PDB entry 1UMX | X-ray diffraction, 2.80 A resolution | chains H and L of the 3 polymer chains in the assembly

Chain H:
Protein: Reaction center protein H chain
Source organism: Rhodobacter sphaeroides
UniProt: P11846 (RCEH_RHOSH); residues 1-260 here = UniProt positions 1-260
Sequence (260 residues; each row starts with the number of its first residue):
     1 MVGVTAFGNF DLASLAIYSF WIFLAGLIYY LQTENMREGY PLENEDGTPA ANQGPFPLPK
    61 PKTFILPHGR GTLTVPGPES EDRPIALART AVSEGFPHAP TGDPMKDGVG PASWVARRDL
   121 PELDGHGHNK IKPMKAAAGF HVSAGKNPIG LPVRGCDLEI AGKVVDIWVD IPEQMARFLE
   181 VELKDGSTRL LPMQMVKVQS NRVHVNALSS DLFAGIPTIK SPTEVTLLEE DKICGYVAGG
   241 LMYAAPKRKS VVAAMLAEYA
Not modelled in the structure: 1-10, 252-260

Chain L:
Protein: Reaction center protein L chain
Source organism: Rhodobacter sphaeroides
UniProt: P02954 (RCEL_RHOSH); residue numbers follow UniProt; this construct covers 1-281
Sequence (281 residues; each row starts with the number of its first residue):
     1 ALLSFERKYR VPGGTLVGGN LFDFWVGPFY VGFFGVATFF FAALGIILIA WSAVLQGTWN
    61 PQLISVYPPA LEYGLGGAPL AKGGLWQIIT ICATGAFVSW ALREVEICRK LGIGYHIPFA
   121 FAFAILAYLT LVLFRPVMMG AWGYAFPYGI WTHLDWVSNT GYTYGNFHYN PAHMIAISFF
   181 FTNALALALH GALVLSAANP EKGKEMRTPD HEDTFFRDLV GYSIGTLGIH RLGLLLSLSA
   241 VFFSALCMII TGTIWFDQWV DWWQWWVKLP WWANIPGGIN G
Ion coordination: bacteriochlorophyll a Mg site 1 near His153 (its only coordinating residue here); bacteriochlorophyll a Mg site 2 near His173 (its only coordinating residue here); Fe ion: His190, His230 (shared with 3 residues of chain M)
Ligand contacts:
  - bacteriochlorophyll a (BCL), molecule 1: Ile46, Tyr128, Leu131, Phe146, Ile150, Trp151, His153, Leu154, Trp156, Val157
  - bacteriochlorophyll a (BCL), molecule 2: Phe97, Ala124, Ile125, Ala127, Tyr128, Leu131, Trp156, Val157, Ser158, Thr160, Gly161, Tyr162, Asn166, Phe167, His168, His173, Ala176, Ile177, Phe180, Phe181, Val241, Ser244, Ala245, Cys247, Met248
  - bacteriochlorophyll a (BCL), molecule 3: Val157, Tyr162, His168, Phe181
  - bacteriochlorophyll a (BCL), molecule 4: His168, Met174, Ile177, Ser178, Phe181, Thr182
  - bacteriopheophytin b (BPB), molecule 1: Phe41, Ala42, Gly45, Ile49, Ile89, Cys92, Ala93, Ala96, Phe97, Trp100, Glu104, Ile117, Ala120, Phe121, Phe123, Ala124, Tyr128, Phe146, Tyr148, Gly149, Ile150, His153, Ser237, Leu238, Val241
  - bacteriopheophytin b (BPB), molecule 2: Phe181, Ala184, Leu185, Ala188, Leu189, Phe216, Leu219, Val220
  - ubiquinone-10 (U10): Phe29, Tyr30, Val31, Gly35, Thr38, Phe39, Trp100, Arg103

Chain H / chain L interface:
Contacting residue pairs - 66 pairs, chain H then chain L:
  Gly39(H) - Leu3(L)
  Gly39(H) - Ser4(L)  hydrogen bond (backbone-backbone)
  Gly39(H) - Phe5(L)
  Tyr40(H) - Leu3(L)  hydrophobic
  Leu42(H) - Ala1(L)
  Leu42(H) - Leu2(L)
  Leu42(H) - Leu3(L)  hydrophobic
  Glu43(H) - Ala1(L)  hydrogen bond (backbone-backbone)
  Glu43(H) - Leu2(L)  hydrogen bond (backbone-backbone)
  Glu43(H) - Ser4(L)
  Glu45(H) - Arg7(L)
  Ala50(H) - Ala1(L)
  Lys62(H) - Asn199(L)  hydrogen bond
  Phe64(H) - Ala198(L)
  Phe64(H) - Met206(L)  hydrophobic
  Ile65(H) - Gly203(L)
  Ile65(H) - Lys204(L)
  Ile65(H) - Glu205(L)
  Ile65(H) - Met206(L)  hydrogen bond (backbone-backbone)
  Leu66(H) - Glu205(L)
  Leu66(H) - Met206(L)  hydrophobic
  Pro67(H) - Glu205(L)
  Pro67(H) - Met206(L)
  Glu79(H) - Ser4(L)  hydrogen bond
  Glu81(H) - Ser4(L)
  Glu81(H) - Phe5(L)
  Glu81(H) - Lys8(L)  salt bridge
  Leu87(H) - Arg7(L)
  Leu87(H) - Lys8(L)
  Glu94(H) - Ala1(L)
  Gly95(H) - Phe24(L)
  Gly95(H) - Trp25(L)  hydrogen bond (backbone-backbone)
  Phe96(H) - Phe24(L)  hydrophobic
  Pro97(H) - Arg10(L)
  Pro97(H) - Val11(L)
  Pro97(H) - Pro12(L)
  Pro97(H) - Asp23(L)
  Pro97(H) - Trp25(L)
  His98(H) - Arg7(L)  hydrogen bond
  His98(H) - Arg10(L)  hydrogen bond (backbone-backbone)
  His98(H) - Val11(L)
  His98(H) - Pro12(L)
  Val109(H) - Lys8(L)
  Gly110(H) - Lys8(L)  hydrogen bond (backbone-backbone)
  Gly110(H) - Tyr9(L)
  Gly110(H) - Val11(L)
  Pro111(H) - Val11(L)
  Pro111(H) - Lys110(L)
  Pro111(H) - Gly112(L)
  Ser113(H) - Lys8(L)
  Ser113(H) - Tyr9(L)
  Trp114(H) - Lys8(L)
  Asp124(H) - Asp210(L)
  Gly125(H) - Thr208(L)
  Gly125(H) - Asp210(L)  hydrogen bond (backbone-side chain)
  Lys130(H) - Pro209(L)
  Lys130(H) - Asp210(L)  salt bridge
  Pro172(H) - Asp210(L)
  Glu173(H) - Pro209(L)
  Glu173(H) - Thr226(L)
  Met175(H) - Leu227(L)  hydrophobic
  Ala238(H) - Gly112(L)
  Met242(H) - Pro12(L)
  Met242(H) - Arg109(L)
  Met242(H) - Lys110(L)
  Tyr243(H) - Val11(L)
Also at the interface, not in a pair above, chain H (42 interface residues in all): Pro41, Arg83, Ile85, Ala88, Arg89, Ala99, Pro100, Val115, Leu241
Also at the interface, not in a pair above, chain L (32 interface residues in all): Gly13, Gly14, Leu111, Asp213

In short:
The interface between chain H and chain L involves 42 residues on one side and 32 on the other, with 11
hydrogen bonds and 2 salt bridges. Polar contacts include Glu81(H)-Lys8(L), Lys130(H)-Asp210(L) and
Lys62(H)-Asn199(L).
Here chain H is Reaction center protein H chain and chain L is Reaction center protein L chain, both from
Rhodobacter sphaeroides. Entry 1UMX (Photosynthetic reaction center mutant with arg M267 replaced with leu
(chain M, R267L)) was determined by X-ray diffraction.
